7KSM - chains B and G of the 7 polymer chains in the assembly; structure by electron microscopy, 3.20 A resolution.

[Chain B]
Molecule: Lon protease homolog, mitochondrial
Organism: Homo sapiens
Notes: EC 3.4.21.53
UniProtKB: P36776 (LONM_HUMAN); residue numbers follow UniProt; this construct covers 416-947
Chain sequence (532 residues; numbered 416 to 947; the number before each row is that of its first residue):
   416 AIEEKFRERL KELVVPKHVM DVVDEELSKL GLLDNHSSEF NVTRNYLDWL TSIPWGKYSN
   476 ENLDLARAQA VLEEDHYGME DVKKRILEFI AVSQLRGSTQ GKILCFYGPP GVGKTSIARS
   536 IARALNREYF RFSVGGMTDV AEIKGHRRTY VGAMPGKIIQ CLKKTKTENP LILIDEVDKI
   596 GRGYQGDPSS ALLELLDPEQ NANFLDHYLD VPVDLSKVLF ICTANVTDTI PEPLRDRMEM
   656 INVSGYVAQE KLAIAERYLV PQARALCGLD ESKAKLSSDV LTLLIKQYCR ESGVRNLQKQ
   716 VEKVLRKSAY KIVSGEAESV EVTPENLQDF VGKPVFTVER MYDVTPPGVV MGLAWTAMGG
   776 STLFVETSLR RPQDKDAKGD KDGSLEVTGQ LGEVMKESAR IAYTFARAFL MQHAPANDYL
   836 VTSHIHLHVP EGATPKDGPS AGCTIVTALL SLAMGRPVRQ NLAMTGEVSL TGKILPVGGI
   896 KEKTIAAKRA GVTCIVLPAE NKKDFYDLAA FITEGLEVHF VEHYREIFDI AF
Unresolved in the structure: 416-419, 788-795
Bound ions: Mg2+: Thr530 (together with ATP)
Residues lining bound ligands:
  - ATP (adenosine-5'-triphosphate), molecule 1: Asp490, His491, Tyr492, Met494, Pro524, Pro525, Gly526, Val527, Gly528, Lys529, Thr530, Ser531, Glu591, Tyr661, Ile669, Tyr673, Val709, Arg710
  - ATP, molecule 2: Glu614, Pro648, Arg652
Reported in the primary citation:
  - binding site for Unidentified endogenous substrate (chain G): Tyr565, Tyr599
  - mutagenesis - Y565A: decreased catalytic activity on FITC-casein
  - mutagenesis - E591A: abolished catalytic activity
  - mutagenesis - V809A, P854A, E882A: decreased catalytic activity

[Chain G]
Molecule: Unidentified endogenous substrate
Organism: Escherichia coli BL21(DE3)
Chain sequence (12 residues; numbered 1 to 12; the number before each row is that of its first residue; X marks 12 residues of unknown identity (built as UNK)):
     1 XXXXXXXXXX XX

[Interface between chain B and chain G]
Chain B residues in contact with chain G, 4 residues: Thr564, Tyr565, Val566, Tyr599

[In short]
No residue of chain B is in contact with chain G. Ligands of chain B: ATP. From the paper: a binding site for
Unidentified endogenous substrate (chain G) at Tyr565(B) and Tyr599(B); V809A, P854A and E882A of chain B
reduce catalytic activity; 5 substitutions were tested in all.
Here chain B is Lon protease homolog, mitochondrial (Homo sapiens) and chain G is Unidentified endogenous
substrate (Escherichia coli BL21(DE3)). Entry 7KSM (Human mitochondrial LONP1 with endogenous substrate) was
determined by electron microscopy (same publication as 7KRZ and 7KSL).
